PDB entry 2O5G | X-ray diffraction, 1.08 A resolution | chains A and B

== Chain A ==
Name: Calmodulin
Organism: Gallus gallus
UniProtKB: P62149 (CALM_CHICK); numbering as in UniProt (aligned over 1-148)
Chain sequence (148 residues; row label = number of the first residue in the row):
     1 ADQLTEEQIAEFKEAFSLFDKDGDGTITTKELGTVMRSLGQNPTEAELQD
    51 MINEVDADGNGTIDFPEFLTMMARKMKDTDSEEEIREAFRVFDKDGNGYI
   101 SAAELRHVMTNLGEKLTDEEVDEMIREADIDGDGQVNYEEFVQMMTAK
Disordered / not traced: 148
Metal / ion sites: Ca2+ site 1: Asp-20, Asp-22, Asp-24, Thr-26, Glu-31; Ca2+ site 2: Asp-56, Asp-58, Asn-60, Thr-62, Glu-67; Ca2+ site 3: Asp-93, Asp-95, Asn-97, Tyr-99, Glu-104; Ca2+ site 4: Asp-129, Asp-131, Asp-133, Gln-135, Glu-140

== Chain B ==
Name: Smooth muscle Myosin light chain kinase peptide
Notes: fragment: calmodulin binding domain
UniProtKB: P11799 (MYLK_CHICK); residues 1-19 here correspond to UniProt positions 1730-1748 (UniProt number = residue number + 1729)
Chain sequence (21 residues; row label = number of the first residue in the row; numbering starts at 0):
     0 XARRKWQKTGHAVRAIGRLSX
Modified / non-standard residues: ACE (acetyl group) at position 0; NH2 (amino group) at position 20

== Chain A / chain B interface ==
Residue-residue contacts (55):
  Glu-7(A) with Arg-3(B), salt bridge
  Glu-11(A) with Arg-3(B), salt bridge; His-10(B), salt bridge
  Phe-12(A) with His-10(B)
  Glu-14(A) with Lys-7(B)
  Ala-15(A) with His-10(B)
  Phe-19(A) with Ala-11(B)
  Leu-32(A) with Leu-18(B), hydrophobic
  Val-35(A) with Ile-15(B), hydrophobic
  Met-36(A) with Ile-15(B), hydrophobic
  Leu-39(A) with Val-12(B), hydrophobic; Ile-15(B), hydrophobic
  Met-51(A) with Leu-18(B); Ser-19(B)
  Val-55(A) with Leu-18(B), hydrophobic
  Ile-63(A) with Leu-18(B), hydrophobic
  Phe-68(A) with Ala-14(B), hydrophobic
  Met-71(A) with Ala-14(B); Arg-17(B), hydrogen bond (backbone-side chain); Leu-18(B), hydrophobic
  Met-72(A) with His-10(B); Ala-14(B), hydrophobic; Arg-17(B), hydrogen bond (backbone-side chain)
  Arg-74(A) with Arg-17(B), hydrogen bond (backbone-side chain)
  Met-76(A) with Arg-17(B)
  Thr-79(A) with Gly-16(B); Arg-17(B)
  Asp-80(A) with Gly-16(B); Ser-19(B), hydrogen bond
  Ser-81(A) with Arg-13(B), hydrogen bond
  Glu-84(A) with Val-12(B); Ile-15(B); Gly-16(B); Ser-19(B)
  Ala-88(A) with Val-12(B), hydrophobic
  Phe-92(A) with Thr-8(B)
  Met-109(A) with Lys-4(B); Thr-8(B)
  Glu-114(A) with Lys-4(B), salt bridge; Lys-7(B), salt bridge
  Leu-116(A) with Lys-4(B)
  Glu-123(A) with Ala-1(B)
  Met-124(A) with Ala-1(B), hydrophobic; Lys-4(B); Trp-5(B), hydrogen bond (backbone-side chain)
  Glu-127(A) with Ala-1(B); Arg-2(B), hydrogen bond (side chain-backbone)
  Ala-128(A) with Trp-5(B), hydrophobic
  Phe-141(A) with Trp-5(B), hydrophobic
  Met-144(A) with Trp-5(B)
  Met-145(A) with Thr-8(B); Gly-9(B); Val-12(B), hydrophobic
  Thr-146(A) with Arg-13(B)
  Ala-147(A) with Gln-6(B)
Other interface residues (no listed pair), chain A (42 interface residues in all): Leu-18, Ala-73, Ile-85, Leu-105, Leu-112, Glu-120
Other interface residues (no listed pair), chain B (20 interface residues in all): NH2_20

== Summary ==
42 residues of chain A face 20 of chain B across their interface; the contacts include 7 hydrogen bonds and 5
salt bridges. Polar contacts include Glu-7(A)/Arg-3(B), Glu-11(A)/Arg-3(B) and Glu-11(A)/His-10(B). Asp-20(A),
Asp-22(A), Asp-24(A), Thr-26(A) and Glu-31(A) coordinate Ca2+ site 1.
Here chain A is Calmodulin (Gallus gallus) and chain B is Smooth muscle Myosin light chain kinase peptide.
Entry 2O5G (Calmodulin-smooth muscle light chain kinase peptide complex) was determined by X-ray diffraction.
